PDB entry 5MP9 | electron microscopy, 4.10 A resolution (low resolution: residue-level contacts below are approximate; hydrogen-bond / salt-bridge calls are withheld) | chains 2 and 3 of the 34 polymer chains in the assembly

Chain 2:
Name: Proteasome subunit beta type-2
Organism: Saccharomyces cerevisiae (strain ATCC 204508 / S288c)
Notes: EC 3.4.25.1
UniProt: P25043 (PSB2_YEAST); residues -28 to 232 here correspond to UniProt positions 1-261 (UniProt number = residue number + 29)
Amino-acid sequence (261 residues; each row starts with the number of its first residue; numbers below 1 keep their minus sign (Met-28 is residue -28)):
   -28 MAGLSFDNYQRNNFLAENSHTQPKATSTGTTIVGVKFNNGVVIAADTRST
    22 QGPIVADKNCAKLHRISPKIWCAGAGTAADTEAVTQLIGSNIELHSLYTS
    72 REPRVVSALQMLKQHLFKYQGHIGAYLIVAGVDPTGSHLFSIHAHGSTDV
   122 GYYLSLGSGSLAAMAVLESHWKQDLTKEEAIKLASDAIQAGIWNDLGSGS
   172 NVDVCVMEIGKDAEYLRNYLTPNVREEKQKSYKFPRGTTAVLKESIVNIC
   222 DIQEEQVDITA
Unresolved in the structure: -28 to 0, 227-232
UniProt features mapped onto this chain:
  - active site: Thr1 (Nucleophile)

Chain 3:
Name: Proteasome subunit beta type-3
Organism: Saccharomyces cerevisiae (strain ATCC 204508 / S288c)
Notes: EC 3.4.25.1
UniProt: P25451 (PSB3_YEAST); residues 0-204 here correspond to UniProt positions 1-205 (UniProt number = residue number + 1)
Amino-acid sequence (205 residues; numbered 0 to 204; the number before each row is that of its first residue; numbering starts at 0):
     0 MSDPSSINGGIVVAMTGKDCVAIACDLRLGSQSLGVSNKFEKIFHYGHVF
    50 LGITGLATDVTTLNEMFRYKTNLYKLKEERAIEPETFTQLVSSSLYERRF
   100 GPYFVGPVVAGINSKSGKPFIAGFDLIGCIDEAKDFIVSGTASDQLFGMC
   150 ESLYEPNLEPEDLFETISQALLNAADRDALSGWGAVVYIIKKDEVVKRYL
   200 KMRQD
Unresolved in the structure: 0
UniProt features mapped onto this chain:
  - modified residue: Ser30 (Phosphoserine)
  - cross-link: Lys69 (Glycyl lysine isopeptide (Lys-Gly) (interchain with G-Cter in ubiquitin))

How chain 2 and chain 3 interact:
Contacting residue pairs (55):
  Gln22(2) with Asp124(3); Asp130(3)
  Ile25(2) with Asp143(3); Phe146(3)
  Val26(2) with Phe146(3)
  Asp28(2) with Asp130(3); Glu131(3); Ala132(3)
  Lys29(2) with Glu150(3)
  Ala49(2) with Cys128(3)
  Ala50(2) with Ile126(3)
  Asp51(2) with Arg98(3)
  Glu53(2) with Cys128(3); Ile129(3)
  Ala54(2) with Tyr95(3)
  Arg196(2) with Glu150(3)
  Lys199(2) with Ser151(3)
  Tyr203(2) with Ser151(3)
  Lys204(2) with Glu154(3); Leu157(3); Asp161(3)
  Phe205(2) with Leu152(3); Asp161(3); Gln168(3)
  Pro206(2) with Glu164(3)
  Arg207(2) with Glu158(3); Glu160(3); Asp161(3)
  Gly208(2) with Glu164(3)
  Thr209(2) with Glu164(3)
  Thr210(2) with Glu164(3); Ser167(3); Gln168(3)
  Ala211(2) with Leu199(3); Lys200(3)
  Val212(2) with Phe163(3); Arg197(3); Tyr198(3)
  Leu213(2) with Tyr198(3)
  Lys214(2) with Arg197(3); Tyr198(3)
  Glu215(2) with Val195(3); Lys196(3); Arg197(3)
  Ser216(2) with Val195(3); Lys196(3)
  Ile217(2) with Glu193(3); Val194(3); Val195(3)
  Val218(2) with His44(3); Val194(3); Lys196(3)
  Ile220(2) with Gly46(3); Phe49(3); Val194(3)
Also at the interface, not in a pair above, chain 2 (35 interface residues in all): Ala27, Asn30, Gln57, Tyr90, His93, Ser202
Also at the interface, not in a pair above, chain 3 (42 interface residues in all): His47, Gln88, Phe99, Gly127, Asp134, Tyr153, Tyr187, Asp192

In short:
Chain 2 and chain 3 form an interface of 35 and 42 residues respectively. From UniProt: active-site residue
Thr1(2) on chain 2.
Here chain 2 is Proteasome subunit beta type-2 and chain 3 is Proteasome subunit beta type-3, both from
Saccharomyces cerevisiae (strain ATCC 204508 / S288c). Entry 5MP9 (26S proteasome in presence of ATP (s1)) was
determined by electron microscopy together with 5MPA, 5MPB, 5MPC, 5MPD and 5MPE from the same study.
